PDB entry 9MIA | electron microscopy, 2.80 A resolution | chains G and I of the 18 polymer chains in the assembly

[Chain G]
Name: RM20A3 heavy chain Fv
From: Macaca mulatta
Sequence (125 residues; each row starts with the number of its first residue; a row labelled like 82A-82C holds insertion residues (82A, then the next letters in order)):
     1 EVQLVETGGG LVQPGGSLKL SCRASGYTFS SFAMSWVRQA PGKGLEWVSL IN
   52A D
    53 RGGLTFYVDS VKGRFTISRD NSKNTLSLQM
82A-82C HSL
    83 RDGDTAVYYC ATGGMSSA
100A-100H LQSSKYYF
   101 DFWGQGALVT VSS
Unresolved in the structure: 112-113
Disulfide bonds: Cys-22/Cys-92

[Chain I]
Name: RM20A3 light chain Fv
From: Macaca mulatta
Sequence (128 residues; row label = number of the first residue in the row; note: 1 number in that range is skipped by the numbering (no residue carries it; nothing is unmodelled there); a row labelled like 27A-27C holds insertion residues (27A, then the next letters in order)):
     3 ALTQPPS
    11 VSGSPGQSVT ISCTGTS
27A-27C SDI
    28 GSYNYVSWYQ QHPGKAPKLM IYDVTQRPSG VSDRFSGSKS GNTASLTISG LQADDEADYY
    88 CSAYAGRQ
95A-95B TF
    96 YIFGGGTRLT VLGQPKASPT VTLFPPSSEE L
Unresolved in the structure: 107-126
Disulfide bonds: Cys-23/Cys-88

[Interface between chain G and chain I]
Contacting residue pairs - 32 pairs, chain G then chain I:
  Gln-39(G) with Gln-38(I), hydrogen bond; Tyr-87(I), hydrogen bond
  Gly-44(G) with Tyr-87(I)
  Leu-45(G) with Pro-44(I), hydrophobic; Tyr-87(I), hydrophobic; Phe-98(I)
  Trp-47(G) with Phe-95B(I), hydrophobic; Tyr-96(I), hydrophobic; Phe-98(I)
  Leu-50(G) with Phe-95B(I), hydrophobic
  Phe-58(G) with Arg-94(I); Phe-95B(I), hydrophobic
  Tyr-91(G) with Gln-38(I), hydrogen bond; Ala-43(I), hydrophobic
  Gly-96(G) with Tyr-96(I), hydrogen bond (backbone-side chain)
  Ser-100D(G) with Tyr-32(I)
  Tyr-100F(G) with Tyr-32(I), hydrophobic; Tyr-91(I); Tyr-96(I)
  Tyr-100G(G) with Tyr-36(I); Leu-46(I), hydrophobic; Tyr-49(I), hydrophobic; Asp-50(I); Tyr-96(I)
  Phe-100H(G) with Tyr-36(I), hydrogen bond (backbone-side chain); Leu-46(I); Tyr-96(I), hydrophobic; Phe-98(I), hydrophobic
  Asp-101(G) with Leu-46(I)
  Trp-103(G) with Tyr-36(I); Pro-44(I)
  Gly-104(G) with Ala-43(I)
Interface residues without a listed pair, chain G (20 interface residues in all): Val-37, Glu-46, Met-97, Lys-100E, Gln-105
Interface residues without a listed pair, chain I (18 interface residues in all): Ser-34, Lys-42, Pro-55, Ser-89

[In short]
20 residues of chain G face 18 of chain I across their interface; the contacts include 5 hydrogen bonds. Among
the polar pairs are Gln-39(G)/Gln-38(I), Gln-39(G)/Tyr-87(I) and Tyr-91(G)/Gln-38(I).
Chain G is RM20A3 heavy chain Fv and chain I is RM20A3 light chain Fv, both from Macaca mulatta; the
structure, 206-3G08 Fab in complex with HIV-1 GT1.1 v4.1 SOSIP Env trimer and RM20A3 Fab, was determined by
electron microscopy together with 9MIB, 9MIC, 9MID, 9MIF, 9MIH, 9MII and 4 further entries from the same
study.
